Entry 7ADE (electron microscopy, 4.20 A resolution (low resolution: residue-level contacts below are approximate; hydrogen-bond / salt-bridge calls are withheld)); this record covers chains X and Y of the 15 polymer chains in the assembly.

Chain X:
Molecule: DNA-directed RNA polymerase subunit beta
Organism: Escherichia coli
Notes: EC 2.7.7.6
Reference sequence: P0A8V4 (RPOB_ECO57); residues 1-1342 here = UniProt positions 1-1342
Chain sequence (1342 residues; row label = number of the first residue in the row):
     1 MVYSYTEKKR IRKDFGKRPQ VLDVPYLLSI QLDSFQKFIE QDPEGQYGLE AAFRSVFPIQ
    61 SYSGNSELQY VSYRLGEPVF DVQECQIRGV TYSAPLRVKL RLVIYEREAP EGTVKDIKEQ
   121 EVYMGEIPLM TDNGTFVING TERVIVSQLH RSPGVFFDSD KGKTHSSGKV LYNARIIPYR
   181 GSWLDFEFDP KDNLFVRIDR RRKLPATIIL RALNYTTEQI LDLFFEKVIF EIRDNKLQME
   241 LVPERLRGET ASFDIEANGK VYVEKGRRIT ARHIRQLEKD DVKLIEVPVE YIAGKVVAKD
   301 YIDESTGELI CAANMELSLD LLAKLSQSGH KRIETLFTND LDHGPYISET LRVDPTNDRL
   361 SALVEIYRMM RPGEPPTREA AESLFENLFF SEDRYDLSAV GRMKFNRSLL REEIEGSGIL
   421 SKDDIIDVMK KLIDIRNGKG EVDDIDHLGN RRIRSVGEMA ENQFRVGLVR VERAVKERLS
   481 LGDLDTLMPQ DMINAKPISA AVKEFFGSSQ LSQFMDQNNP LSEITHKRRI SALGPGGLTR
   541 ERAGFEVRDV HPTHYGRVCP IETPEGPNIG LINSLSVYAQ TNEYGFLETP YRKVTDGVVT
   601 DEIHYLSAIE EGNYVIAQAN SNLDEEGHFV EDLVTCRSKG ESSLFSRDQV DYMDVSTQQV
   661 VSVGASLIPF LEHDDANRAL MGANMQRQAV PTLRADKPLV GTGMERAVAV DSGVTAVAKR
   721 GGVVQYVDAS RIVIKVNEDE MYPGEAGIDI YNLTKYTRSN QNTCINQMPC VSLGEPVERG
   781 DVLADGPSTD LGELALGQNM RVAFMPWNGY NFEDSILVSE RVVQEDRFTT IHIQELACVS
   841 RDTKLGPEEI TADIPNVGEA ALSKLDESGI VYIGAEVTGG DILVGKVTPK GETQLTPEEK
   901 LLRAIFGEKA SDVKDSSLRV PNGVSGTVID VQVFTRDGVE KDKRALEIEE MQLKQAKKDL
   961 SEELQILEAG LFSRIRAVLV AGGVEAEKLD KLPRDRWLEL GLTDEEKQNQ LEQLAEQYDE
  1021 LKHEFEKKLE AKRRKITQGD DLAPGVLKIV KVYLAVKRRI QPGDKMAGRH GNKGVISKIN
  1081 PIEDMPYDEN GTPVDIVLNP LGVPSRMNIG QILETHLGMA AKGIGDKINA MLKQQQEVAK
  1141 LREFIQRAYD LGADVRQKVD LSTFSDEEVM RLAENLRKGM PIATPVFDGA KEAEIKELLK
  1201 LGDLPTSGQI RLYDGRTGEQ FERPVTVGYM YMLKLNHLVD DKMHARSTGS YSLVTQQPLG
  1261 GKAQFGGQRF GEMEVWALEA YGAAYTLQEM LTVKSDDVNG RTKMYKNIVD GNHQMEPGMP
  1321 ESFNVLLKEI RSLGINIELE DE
Not modelled in the structure: 1, 1342
UniProt features mapped onto this chain:
  - modified residue (N6-acetyllysine): Lys-1022, Lys-1200

Chain Y:
Molecule: DNA-directed RNA polymerase subunit beta'
Organism: Escherichia coli
Notes: EC 2.7.7.6
Reference sequence: C3SIA2 (C3SIA2_ECOLX); residues 1-1407 here = UniProt positions 1-1407
Chain sequence (1416 residues; each row starts with the number of its first residue):
     1 MKDLLKFLKA QTKTEEFDAI KIALASPDMI RSWSFGEVKK PETINYRTFK PERDGLFCAR
    61 IFGPVKDYEC LCGKYKRLKH RGVICEKCGV EVTQTKVRRE RMGHIELASP TAHIWFLKSL
   121 PSRIGLLLDM PLRDIERVLY FESYVVIEGG MTNLERQQIL TEEQYLDALE EFGDEFDAKM
   181 GAEAIQALLK SMDLEQECEQ LREELNETNS ETKRKKLTKR IKLLEAFVQS GNKPEWMILT
   241 VLPVLPPDLR PLVPLDGGRF ATSDLNDLYR RVINRNNRLK RLLDLAAPDI IVRNEKRMLQ
   301 EAVDALLDNG RRGRAITGSN KRPLKSLADM IKGKQGRFRQ NLLGKRVDYS GRSVITVGPY
   361 LRLHQCGLPK KMALELFKPF IYGKLELRGL ATTIKAAKKM VEREEAVVWD ILDEVIREHP
   421 VLLNRAPTLH RLGIQAFEPV LIEGKAIQLH PLVCAAYNAD FDGDQMAVHV PLTLEAQLEA
   481 RALMMSTNNI LSPANGEPII VPSQDVVLGL YYMTRDCVNA KGEGMVLTGP KEAERLYRSG
   541 LASLHARVKV RITEYEKDAN GELVAKTSLK DTTVGRAILW MIVPKGLPYS IVNQALGKKA
   601 ISKMLNTCYR ILGLKPTVIF ADQIMYTGFA YAARSGASVG IDDMVIPEKK HEIISEAEAE
   661 VAEIQEQFQS GLVTAGERYN KVIDIWAAAN DRVSKAMMDN LQTETVINRD GQEEKQVSFN
   721 SIYMMADSGA RGSAAQIRQL AGMRGLMAKP DGSIIETPIT ANFREGLNVL QYFISTHGAR
   781 KGLADTALKT ANSGYLTRRL VDVAQDLVVT EDDCGTHEGI MMTPVIEGGD VKEPLRDRVL
   841 GRVTAEDVLK PGTADILVPR NTLLHEQWCD LLEENSVDAV KVRSVVSCDT DFGVCAHCYG
   901 RDLARGHIIN KGEAIGVIAA QSIGEPGTQL TMRTFHIGGA ASRAAAESSI QVKNKGSIKL
   961 SNVKSVVNSS GKLVITSRNT ELKLIDEFGR TKESYKVPYG AVLAKGDGEQ VAGGETVANW
  1021 DPHTMPVITE VSGFVRFTDM IDGQTITRQT DELTGLSSLV VLDSAERTAG GKDLRPALKI
  1081 VDAQGNDVLI PGTDMPAQYF LPGKAIVQLE DGVQISSGDT LARIPQESGG TKDITGGLPR
  1141 VADLFEARRP KEPAILAEIS GIVSFGKETK GKRRLVITPV DGSDPYEEMI PKWRQLNVFE
  1201 GERVERGDVI SDGPEAPHDI LRLRGVHAVT RYIVNEVQDV YRLQGVKIND KHIEVIVRQM
  1261 LRKATIVNAG SSDFLEGEQV EYSRVKIANR ELEANGKVGA TYSRDLLGIT KASLATESFI
  1321 SAASFQETTR VLTEAAVAGK RDELRGLKEN VIVGRLIPAG TGYAYHQDRM RRRAAGEAPA
  1381 APQVTAEDAS ASLAELLNAG LGGSDNELEV HHHHHH
Not modelled in the structure: 1-15, 310-324, 1374-1416
Sequence notes: expression tag (1408-1416)
Bound ions: Zn2+ site 1: Cys-70, Cys-72, Cys-85; Mg2+: Asp-460, Asp-462, Asp-464; Zn2+ site 2: Cys-814, Cys-888, Cys-895, Cys-898
Reported in the primary citation:
  - mutagenesis - C72H, C85H, E86K: decreased growth in response to rhoY80C

Interface between chain X and chain Y:
Contacting residue pairs - 309 pairs, chain X then chain Y:
  Ser-166(X) / Lys-1151(Y)
  Phe-545(X) / Leu-788(Y)
  Phe-545(X) / Arg-933(Y)
  Arg-548(X) / Arg-780(Y)
  Asp-549(X) / His-777(Y)
  Asp-549(X) / Lys-781(Y)
  Val-550(X) / His-777(Y)
  Val-550(X) / Arg-780(Y)
  His-551(X) / Phe-773(Y)
  Pro-552(X) / Pro-750(Y)
  Pro-552(X) / Phe-773(Y)
  Tyr-555(X) / Val-769(Y)
  Tyr-555(X) / Phe-773(Y)
  Cys-559(X) / Arg-780(Y)
  Pro-560(X) / Phe-773(Y)
  Pro-560(X) / Thr-776(Y)
  Pro-560(X) / Arg-780(Y)
  Ile-561(X) / Tyr-772(Y)
  Ile-561(X) / Thr-776(Y)
  Thr-563(X) / Arg-780(Y)
  Gly-566(X) / Ala-787(Y)
  Ile-569(X) / Arg-780(Y)
  Ile-569(X) / Ala-784(Y)
  Ile-569(X) / Ala-787(Y)
  Gly-570(X) / Arg-780(Y)
  Asn-573(X) / Arg-780(Y)
  Gln-618(X) / Asn-768(Y)
  Gln-618(X) / Val-769(Y)
  Gln-618(X) / Leu-770(Y)
  Ala-619(X) / Val-769(Y)
  Asn-620(X) / Asn-768(Y)
  Asn-620(X) / Val-769(Y)
  Ser-642(X) / Leu-770(Y)
  Val-660(X) / Val-769(Y)
  Glu-672(X) / Gly-766(Y)
  Glu-672(X) / Leu-767(Y)
  His-673(X) / Phe-763(Y)
  His-673(X) / Arg-764(Y)
  His-673(X) / Glu-765(Y)
  His-673(X) / Gly-766(Y)
  Asp-674(X) / Phe-763(Y)
  Asp-674(X) / Tyr-772(Y)
  Asp-675(X) / Phe-763(Y)
  Asp-675(X) / Tyr-772(Y)
  Ala-676(X) / Tyr-772(Y)
  Ala-676(X) / Thr-776(Y)
  Asn-677(X) / Ala-779(Y)
  Ala-679(X) / Tyr-772(Y)
  Leu-680(X) / Leu-783(Y)
  Phe-804(X) / Ala-637(Y)
  Phe-804(X) / Ser-638(Y)
  Met-805(X) / Ala-633(Y)
  Met-805(X) / Ala-637(Y)
  Pro-806(X) / Ala-632(Y)
  Pro-806(X) / Ala-633(Y)
  Pro-806(X) / Ala-637(Y)
  Asn-808(X) / Pro-359(Y)
  Asn-808(X) / Phe-629(Y)
  Asn-808(X) / Ala-633(Y)
  Gly-809(X) / Val-357(Y)
  Gly-809(X) / Asp-505(Y)
  Gly-809(X) / Phe-629(Y)
  Tyr-810(X) / Pro-359(Y)
  Asn-811(X) / Asp-505(Y)
  Phe-812(X) / Val-357(Y)
  Phe-812(X) / Pro-451(Y)
  Phe-812(X) / Cys-454(Y)
  Phe-812(X) / Ser-503(Y)
  Phe-812(X) / Gln-504(Y)
  Phe-812(X) / Asp-505(Y)
  Phe-812(X) / Phe-629(Y)
  Glu-813(X) / Ala-459(Y)
  Glu-813(X) / Asp-460(Y)
  Glu-813(X) / Phe-461(Y)
  Glu-813(X) / Gln-504(Y)
  Ser-815(X) / Val-357(Y)
  Arg-841(X) / Asp-256(Y)
  Arg-841(X) / Gly-257(Y)
  Lys-844(X) / Tyr-46(Y)
  Lys-844(X) / Arg-47(Y)
  Lys-844(X) / Phe-49(Y)
  Gln-1061(X) / Lys-445(Y)
  Pro-1062(X) / Ala-446(Y)
  Gly-1063(X) / Ala-446(Y)
  Lys-1065(X) / Asp-462(Y)
  Lys-1073(X) / Asp-462(Y)
  Gly-1074(X) / Phe-461(Y)
  Val-1075(X) / Val-354(Y)
  Val-1075(X) / Phe-461(Y)
  Val-1075(X) / Asp-462(Y)
  Val-1075(X) / Gly-463(Y)
  Ile-1076(X) / Thr-356(Y)
  Ser-1077(X) / Thr-356(Y)
  Asn-1099(X) / Asp-505(Y)
  Pro-1100(X) / Ala-637(Y)
  Pro-1100(X) / Met-725(Y)
  Leu-1101(X) / Gln-504(Y)
  Leu-1101(X) / Asp-505(Y)
  Leu-1101(X) / Leu-508(Y)
  Leu-1101(X) / Met-725(Y)
  Leu-1101(X) / Arg-731(Y)
  Pro-1104(X) / Met-725(Y)
  Ser-1105(X) / Arg-731(Y)
  Ser-1105(X) / Gln-736(Y)
  Met-1107(X) / Gln-736(Y)
  Met-1107(X) / Gln-739(Y)
  Ile-1109(X) / Met-644(Y)
  Ile-1109(X) / Phe-763(Y)
  Ile-1112(X) / Val-639(Y)
  Leu-1113(X) / Ile-641(Y)
  His-1116(X) / Ile-641(Y)
  Phe-1187(X) / Leu-767(Y)
  Phe-1187(X) / Val-769(Y)
  Phe-1187(X) / Tyr-772(Y)
  Lys-1191(X) / Gly-766(Y)
  Glu-1192(X) / Arg-764(Y)
  Lys-1196(X) / Asp-642(Y)
  Ser-1207(X) / Asp-642(Y)
  Gln-1209(X) / Gly-640(Y)
  Gln-1209(X) / Asp-643(Y)
  Glu-1219(X) / Arg-538(Y)
  Glu-1219(X) / Arg-634(Y)
  Phe-1221(X) / Ala-633(Y)
  Phe-1221(X) / Arg-634(Y)
  Glu-1222(X) / Tyr-512(Y)
  Glu-1222(X) / Arg-634(Y)
  Glu-1222(X) / Ser-635(Y)
  Glu-1222(X) / Gly-636(Y)
  Arg-1223(X) / Tyr-512(Y)
  Arg-1223(X) / Arg-515(Y)
  Arg-1223(X) / Gly-636(Y)
  Arg-1223(X) / Phe-719(Y)
  Val-1225(X) / Gly-636(Y)
  Val-1225(X) / Ser-638(Y)
  Thr-1226(X) / Ser-638(Y)
  Thr-1226(X) / Val-639(Y)
  Val-1239(X) / Lys-445(Y)
  Asp-1240(X) / Lys-445(Y)
  Lys-1242(X) / Arg-352(Y)
  Lys-1242(X) / Val-354(Y)
  Lys-1242(X) / Gln-465(Y)
  Met-1243(X) / Arg-352(Y)
  Met-1243(X) / Lys-371(Y)
  Met-1243(X) / Met-372(Y)
  Met-1243(X) / Lys-445(Y)
  His-1244(X) / Gly-351(Y)
  His-1244(X) / Arg-352(Y)
  Ala-1245(X) / Ser-350(Y)
  Ala-1245(X) / Gly-351(Y)
  Ala-1245(X) / Glu-375(Y)
  Ala-1245(X) / Leu-376(Y)
  Arg-1246(X) / Asp-348(Y)
  Arg-1246(X) / Tyr-349(Y)
  Arg-1246(X) / Ser-350(Y)
  Arg-1246(X) / Glu-375(Y)
  Arg-1246(X) / Leu-376(Y)
  Ser-1247(X) / Asp-348(Y)
  Ser-1247(X) / Tyr-349(Y)
  Ser-1247(X) / Glu-375(Y)
  Ser-1247(X) / Lys-378(Y)
  Ser-1247(X) / Pro-379(Y)
  Thr-1248(X) / Asp-348(Y)
  Thr-1248(X) / Tyr-349(Y)
  Gly-1249(X) / Asp-348(Y)
  Leu-1253(X) / Val-253(Y)
  Val-1254(X) / Arg-99(Y)
  Val-1254(X) / Pro-251(Y)
  Gln-1256(X) / Arg-99(Y)
  Gln-1257(X) / Lys-345(Y)
  Pro-1258(X) / Arg-346(Y)
  Pro-1258(X) / Asp-348(Y)
  Leu-1259(X) / Arg-346(Y)
  Gly-1260(X) / Arg-346(Y)
  Phe-1265(X) / Glu-375(Y)
  Gly-1267(X) / Ser-350(Y)
  Gln-1268(X) / Arg-346(Y)
  Gln-1268(X) / Val-347(Y)
  Gln-1268(X) / Ser-350(Y)
  Gln-1268(X) / Ala-467(Y)
  Gln-1268(X) / His-469(Y)
  Arg-1269(X) / Gln-340(Y)
  Arg-1269(X) / Gly-344(Y)
  Arg-1269(X) / Arg-346(Y)
  Phe-1270(X) / Leu-343(Y)
  Phe-1270(X) / Gly-344(Y)
  Phe-1270(X) / Lys-345(Y)
  Phe-1270(X) / Arg-346(Y)
  Glu-1272(X) / Leu-343(Y)
  Glu-1272(X) / Gly-344(Y)
  Met-1273(X) / Thr-428(Y)
  Glu-1274(X) / Thr-428(Y)
  Glu-1274(X) / Ile-434(Y)
  Trp-1276(X) / Arg-798(Y)
  Trp-1276(X) / Val-801(Y)
  Trp-1276(X) / Val-917(Y)
  Trp-1276(X) / Gln-921(Y)
  Ala-1277(X) / His-430(Y)
  Ala-1277(X) / Arg-431(Y)
  Ala-1277(X) / Gln-921(Y)
  Leu-1278(X) / Met-484(Y)
  Glu-1279(X) / Gln-805(Y)
  Glu-1279(X) / Val-917(Y)
  Ala-1280(X) / Arg-431(Y)
  Ala-1280(X) / Val-917(Y)
  Ala-1280(X) / Ile-918(Y)
  Ala-1280(X) / Gln-921(Y)
  Tyr-1281(X) / Arg-431(Y)
  Tyr-1281(X) / Leu-432(Y)
  Tyr-1281(X) / Ile-434(Y)
  Tyr-1281(X) / Asn-489(Y)
  Gly-1282(X) / Glu-479(Y)
  Gly-1282(X) / Gly-1360(Y)
  Ala-1283(X) / Glu-479(Y)
  Ala-1284(X) / Leu-1356(Y)
  Ala-1284(X) / Ile-1357(Y)
  Ala-1284(X) / Thr-1361(Y)
  Ala-1284(X) / Gly-1362(Y)
  Tyr-1285(X) / Glu-475(Y)
  Tyr-1285(X) / Leu-1356(Y)
  Tyr-1285(X) / Thr-1361(Y)
  Tyr-1285(X) / Tyr-1365(Y)
  Thr-1286(X) / Ala-476(Y)
  Leu-1287(X) / Val-1351(Y)
  Leu-1287(X) / Ile-1357(Y)
  Gln-1288(X) / Leu-1356(Y)
  Glu-1289(X) / Thr-473(Y)
  Met-1290(X) / Val-347(Y)
  Met-1290(X) / His-469(Y)
  Leu-1291(X) / Leu-342(Y)
  Leu-1291(X) / Lys-345(Y)
  Leu-1291(X) / Val-1351(Y)
  Leu-1291(X) / Gly-1354(Y)
  Lys-1294(X) / Val-347(Y)
  Lys-1294(X) / Asp-348(Y)
  Lys-1294(X) / Tyr-349(Y)
  Lys-1294(X) / Val-470(Y)
  Lys-1294(X) / Leu-472(Y)
  Ser-1295(X) / Lys-345(Y)
  Ser-1295(X) / Arg-346(Y)
  Ser-1295(X) / Val-347(Y)
  Asp-1296(X) / Leu-342(Y)
  Asp-1296(X) / Lys-345(Y)
  Met-1304(X) / Leu-472(Y)
  Met-1304(X) / Thr-473(Y)
  Tyr-1305(X) / Tyr-349(Y)
  Tyr-1305(X) / Pro-379(Y)
  Tyr-1305(X) / Tyr-382(Y)
  Tyr-1305(X) / Ile-394(Y)
  Ile-1308(X) / Pro-379(Y)
  Ile-1308(X) / Phe-380(Y)
  Val-1309(X) / Gly-383(Y)
  His-1313(X) / Phe-380(Y)
  His-1313(X) / Leu-474(Y)
  Gln-1314(X) / Glu-475(Y)
  Met-1319(X) / Phe-17(Y)
  Met-1319(X) / Val-1353(Y)
  Met-1319(X) / Gly-1354(Y)
  Met-1319(X) / Arg-1355(Y)
  Pro-1320(X) / Val-1353(Y)
  Pro-1320(X) / Gly-1354(Y)
  Glu-1321(X) / Arg-99(Y)
  Ser-1322(X) / Arg-337(Y)
  Ser-1322(X) / Leu-342(Y)
  Phe-1323(X) / Phe-17(Y)
  Phe-1323(X) / Val-1353(Y)
  Val-1325(X) / Leu-249(Y)
  Val-1325(X) / Arg-337(Y)
  Leu-1326(X) / Arg-337(Y)
  Leu-1326(X) / Phe-338(Y)
  Leu-1326(X) / Leu-342(Y)
  Lys-1328(X) / Glu-100(Y)
  Lys-1328(X) / Met-102(Y)
  Glu-1329(X) / Leu-327(Y)
  Glu-1329(X) / Met-330(Y)
  Glu-1329(X) / Ile-331(Y)
  Glu-1329(X) / Arg-337(Y)
  Ile-1330(X) / Ile-331(Y)
  Arg-1331(X) / Leu-24(Y)
  Arg-1331(X) / Ala-25(Y)
  Arg-1331(X) / Ser-26(Y)
  Arg-1331(X) / Met-29(Y)
  Arg-1331(X) / Trp-33(Y)
  Ser-1332(X) / Pro-243(Y)
  Leu-1333(X) / Ala-25(Y)
  Leu-1333(X) / His-113(Y)
  Leu-1333(X) / Trp-115(Y)
  Leu-1333(X) / Leu-307(Y)
  Leu-1333(X) / Leu-327(Y)
  Leu-1333(X) / Ala-328(Y)
  Gly-1334(X) / Ala-23(Y)
  Gly-1334(X) / Leu-24(Y)
  Gly-1334(X) / Ala-25(Y)
  Ile-1335(X) / Lys-21(Y)
  Ile-1335(X) / Ile-22(Y)
  Ile-1335(X) / Ala-23(Y)
  Ile-1335(X) / Leu-24(Y)
  Asn-1336(X) / Lys-21(Y)
  Asn-1336(X) / Met-29(Y)
  Asn-1336(X) / Trp-33(Y)
  Ile-1337(X) / Ile-20(Y)
  Ile-1337(X) / Trp-33(Y)
  Glu-1338(X) / Ala-19(Y)
  Glu-1338(X) / Arg-1341(Y)
  Leu-1339(X) / Phe-17(Y)
  Glu-1340(X) / Asp-18(Y)
  Glu-1340(X) / Arg-1341(Y)
  Asp-1341(X) / Glu-16(Y)
  Asp-1341(X) / Phe-17(Y)
  Asp-1341(X) / Arg-1369(Y)
Also at the interface, not in a pair above, chain X (159 interface residues in all): Lys-163, His-554, Glu-562, Leu-671, Trp-807, Asp-814, Thr-843, Glu-848, Thr-1206, Arg-1216, Tyr-1251, Thr-1255, Gly-1271, Val-1275, Thr-1292, Met-1315
Also at the interface, not in a pair above, chain Y (181 interface residues in all): Ile-30, Arg-101, Leu-245, Asp-248, Arg-259, Asn-341, Ser-353, Ile-355, Tyr-360, Glu-386, Leu-422, Asn-424, Gly-444, Leu-452, Pro-471, Gln-477, Leu-483, Tyr-537, His-545, Ala-630, Ala-730, Gly-732, Leu-740, Arg-744, Thr-757, Ser-775, Met-932, Leu-1347, Ile-1352

In short:
159 residues of chain X and 181 residues of chain Y are in contact. Cys-70(Y), Cys-72(Y) and Cys-85(Y) form
the Zn2+ site 1. The Mg2+ site is built by Asp-460(Y), Asp-462(Y) and Asp-464(Y). The paper reports that C72H,
C85H and E86K of chain Y reduce growth in response to rhoY80C.
Chain X is DNA-directed RNA polymerase subunit beta and chain Y is DNA-directed RNA polymerase subunit beta',
both from Escherichia coli; the structure, Transcription termination complex IVa, was determined by electron
microscopy, deposited together with 6Z9P, 6Z9Q, 6Z9R, 6Z9S, 6Z9T, 7ADB, 7ADC and 7ADD.
